Entry 7VAL (electron microscopy, 3.10 A resolution); this record covers chains A and F of the 12 polymer chains in the assembly.

Chain A:
Molecule: V-type ATP synthase alpha chain
From: Thermus thermophilus HB8
Notes: EC 7.1.2.2
Reference sequence: Q56403 (VATA_THET8); residue numbers follow UniProt; this construct covers 1-578
Chain sequence (578 residues; each row starts with the number of its first residue):
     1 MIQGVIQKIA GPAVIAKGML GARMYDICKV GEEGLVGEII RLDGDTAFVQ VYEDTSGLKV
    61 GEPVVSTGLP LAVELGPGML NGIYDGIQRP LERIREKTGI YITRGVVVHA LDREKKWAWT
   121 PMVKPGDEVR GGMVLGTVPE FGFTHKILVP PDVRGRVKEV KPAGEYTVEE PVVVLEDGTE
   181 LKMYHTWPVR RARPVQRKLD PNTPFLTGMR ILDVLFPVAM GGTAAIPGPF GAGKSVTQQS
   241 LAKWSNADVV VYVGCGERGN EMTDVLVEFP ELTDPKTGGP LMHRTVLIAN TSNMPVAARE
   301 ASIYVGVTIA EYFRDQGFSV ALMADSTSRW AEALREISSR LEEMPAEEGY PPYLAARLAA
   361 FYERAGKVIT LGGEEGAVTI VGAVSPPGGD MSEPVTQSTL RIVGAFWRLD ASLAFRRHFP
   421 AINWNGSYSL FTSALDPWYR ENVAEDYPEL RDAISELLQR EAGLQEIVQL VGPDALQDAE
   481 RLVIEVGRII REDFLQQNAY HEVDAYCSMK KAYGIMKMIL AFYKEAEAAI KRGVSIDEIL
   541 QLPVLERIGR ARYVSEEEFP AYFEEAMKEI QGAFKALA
Construct notes: conflict A232 (Ser in Q56403), S235 (Thr in Q56403)
Ion coordination: Mg2+: S235 (together with ADP, phosphate ion)
Ligand contacts: ADP (adenosine-5'-diphosphate): M209, P229, F230, G231, A232, G233, K234, S235, V236, R258, F419, P420, Q497, N498, A499, Y500
What the authors report for this chain:
  - binding site for the ligand ATP: K234, S235, V236, E257, Y500
  - Mg2+ coordination: S235
  - catalytic residues: E257, R258

Chain F:
Molecule: V-type ATP synthase beta chain
From: Thermus thermophilus HB8
Reference sequence: Q56404 (VATB_THET8); residue numbers follow UniProt; this construct covers 1-478
Chain sequence (478 residues; each row starts with the number of its first residue):
     1 MDLLKKEYTG ITYISGPLLF VENAKDLAYG AIVDIKDGTG RVRGGQVIEV SEEYAVIQVF
    61 EETTGLDLAT TSVSLVEDVA RLGVSKEMLG RRFNGIGKPI DGLPPITPEK RLPITGLPLN
   121 PVARRKPEQF IQTGISTIDV MNTLVRGQKL PIFSGSGLPA NEIAAQIARQ ATVRPDLSGE
   181 GEKEEPFAVV FAAMGITQRE LSYFIQEFER TGALSRSVLF LNKADDPTIE RILTPRMALT
   241 VAEYLAFEHD YHVLVILTDM TNYCEALREI GAAREEIPGR RGYPGYMYTD LATIYERAGV
   301 VEGKKGSVTQ IPILSMPDDD RTHPIPDLTG YITEGQIQLS RELHRKGIYP PIDPLPSLSR
   361 LMNNGVGKGK TREDHKQVSD QLYSAYANGV DIRKLVAIIG EDALTENDRR YLQFADAFER
   421 FFINQGQQNR SIEESLQIAW ALLSMLPQGE LKRISKDHIG KYYGQKLEEI WGAPQALD
Disordered / not traced: 1, 473-478
Ligand contacts: ADP (adenosine-5'-diphosphate): L358, S359, R360, N363
What the authors report for this chain:
  - catalytic residues: R360
  - binding site for the ligand ATP: R360

How chain A and chain F interact:
Pairs across the interface (101):
  Q7(A) - S51(F)  hydrogen bond (backbone-side chain)
  Q7(A) - E52(F)  hydrogen bond (backbone-backbone)
  K8(A) - E49(F)
  K8(A) - V50(F)
  K8(A) - S51(F)
  I9(A) - Y29(F)  hydrophobic
  I9(A) - E49(F)
  I9(A) - V50(F)  hydrogen bond (backbone-backbone)
  G11(A) - Y29(F)  hydrogen bond (backbone-side chain)
  K17(A) - E52(F)  salt bridge
  T55(A) - Y29(F)
  S56(A) - Y29(F)
  G57(A) - Y29(F)  hydrogen bond (backbone-backbone)
  L58(A) - A28(F)
  L58(A) - Y29(F)  hydrogen bond (backbone-backbone)
  K59(A) - D26(F)
  K59(A) - A28(F)
  V60(A) - V50(F)  hydrophobic
  V60(A) - E52(F)
  L91(A) - N120(F)  hydrogen bond (backbone-side chain)
  L91(A) - V122(F)  hydrophobic
  R95(A) - N120(F)
  I100(A) - L119(F)
  I100(A) - N120(F)  hydrogen bond (backbone-backbone)
  I100(A) - A123(F)  hydrophobic
  I100(A) - V301(F)  hydrophobic
  Y101(A) - L117(F)
  Y101(A) - P118(F)
  Y101(A) - L119(F)  hydrophobic
  I102(A) - L117(F)
  I102(A) - P118(F)  hydrogen bond (backbone-backbone)
  I102(A) - N120(F)
  T103(A) - L117(F)
  G228(A) - Y331(F)
  P229(A) - Y331(F)
  F230(A) - R321(F)
  F230(A) - D327(F)
  F230(A) - G330(F)
  F230(A) - Y331(F)  hydrophobic
  F230(A) - Q336(F)
  G231(A) - L358(F)
  G231(A) - R360(F)
  G256(A) - Y288(F)  hydrogen bond (backbone-side chain)
  R258(A) - E296(F)
  R258(A) - G330(F)
  R258(A) - Y331(F)  hydrogen bond (side chain-backbone)
  R258(A) - I332(F)  hydrogen bond (side chain-backbone)
  R258(A) - T333(F)  hydrogen bond (side chain-backbone)
  R258(A) - R360(F)
  G259(A) - E296(F)
  N260(A) - R124(F)
  N260(A) - E334(F)  hydrogen bond
  T263(A) - P121(F)  hydrogen bond (side chain-backbone)
  T263(A) - R124(F)
  T263(A) - R125(F)
  D264(A) - K126(F)
  V267(A) - K126(F)
  E268(A) - K126(F)  salt bridge
  S292(A) - Y288(F)
  S292(A) - A292(F)
  S292(A) - E296(F)  hydrogen bond
  N293(A) - P118(F)
  N293(A) - A292(F)
  N293(A) - E296(F)
  M294(A) - P121(F)
  V296(A) - T289(F)
  R299(A) - Y288(F)
  R299(A) - T289(F)  hydrogen bond
  R329(A) - Y288(F)
  R329(A) - Y331(F)
  E332(A) - Y288(F)
  S339(A) - E276(F)
  S339(A) - I277(F)  hydrogen bond (side chain-backbone)
  R340(A) - E276(F)  salt bridge
  P345(A) - I277(F)  hydrophobic
  E348(A) - R280(F)  salt bridge
  S385(A) - Y331(F)
  P386(A) - Y331(F)  hydrogen bond (backbone-side chain)
  P387(A) - D327(F)
  G388(A) - D327(F)  hydrogen bond (backbone-side chain)
  D390(A) - R280(F)  salt bridge
  F415(A) - L355(F)
  R416(A) - A387(F)
  R416(A) - N388(F)
  R416(A) - D391(F)  salt bridge
  R416(A) - R453(F)
  R417(A) - N142(F)
  R417(A) - L355(F)  hydrogen bond (side chain-backbone)
  R417(A) - S357(F)  hydrogen bond (side chain-backbone)
  R417(A) - L358(F)
  R417(A) - Y383(F)  hydrogen bond
  R417(A) - R453(F)  hydrogen bond (backbone-side chain)
  D474(A) - A403(F)
  D474(A) - T405(F)
  Q496(A) - R453(F)
  Y500(A) - N363(F)
  E546(A) - K456(F)  salt bridge
  R550(A) - L451(F)
  R550(A) - K452(F)
  R550(A) - I454(F)  hydrogen bond (side chain-backbone)
  R550(A) - K456(F)
Other interface residues (no listed pair), chain A (71 interface residues in all): A10, I83, E92, I94, E257, M262, L266, T291, R335, E336, S338, E343, G349, Q469, L470, V471, G472, P473
Other interface residues (no listed pair), chain F (68 interface residues in all): K25, L27, P127, E243, F247, R274, G279, G285, Y286, T293, K304, T322, P326, P354, P356, L395, I398, I399

Summary:
Chain A and chain F form an interface of 71 and 68 residues respectively; the contacts include 25 hydrogen
bonds and 7 salt bridges. Polar pairs include K17(A)-E52(F), E268(A)-K126(F) and R340(A)-E276(F). The paper
reports catalytic residues E257(A), R258(A) and R360(F); a binding site for the ligand ATP at K234(A), S235(A)
and R360(F) among others.
Here chain A is V-type ATP synthase alpha chain and chain F is V-type ATP synthase beta chain, both from
Thermus thermophilus HB8. Entry 7VAL (V1EG of V/A-ATPase from Thermus thermophilus, high ATP, state1-1) was
determined by electron microscopy together with 7VAI, 7VAJ, 7VAK, 7VAM, 7VAN, 7VAO and 11 further entries from
the same study.
